PDB entry 4EZ1 | X-ray diffraction, 2.49 A resolution | chains A and B of the 10 polymer chains in the assembly

# Chain A (and B)
Name: Soluble acetylcholine receptor
Source organism: Aplysia californica
Notes: chain B of this document is another copy of the same molecule, construct and numbering; everything in this record applies to it too
UniProt: Q8WSF8 (Q8WSF8_APLCA); residues 1-219 here correspond to UniProt positions 18-236 (UniProt number = residue number + 17)
Amino-acid sequence (230 residues; numbered -8 to 221; the number before each row is that of its first residue; numbers below 1 keep their minus sign (Asp-8 is residue -8)):
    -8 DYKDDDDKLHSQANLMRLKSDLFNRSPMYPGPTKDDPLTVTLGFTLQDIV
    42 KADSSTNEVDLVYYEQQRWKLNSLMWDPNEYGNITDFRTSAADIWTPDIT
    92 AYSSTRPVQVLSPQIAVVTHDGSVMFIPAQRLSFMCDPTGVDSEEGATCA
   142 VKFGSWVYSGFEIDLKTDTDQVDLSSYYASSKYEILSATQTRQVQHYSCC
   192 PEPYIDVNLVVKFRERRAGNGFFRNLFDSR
Not modelled in the structure: -8 to -1, 14-18, 208-221 (chain B: -8 to -1, 15-19, 208-221)
Sequence notes: expression tag (-8 to 0, 220-221)
Disulfide bonds: Cys127-Cys140, Cys190-Cys191

# Interface between chain A and chain B
Pairs across the interface (52):
  Ser2(A) - Thr24(B)
  Ser2(A) - Asp26(B)
  Ser2(A) - Asp27(B)
  Gln3(A) - Tyr20(B)
  Gln3(A) - Asp27(B)  hydrogen bond
  Leu6(A) - Pro21(B)  hydrophobic
  Leu6(A) - Thr24(B)
  Met7(A) - Tyr20(B)
  Met7(A) - Pro21(B)
  Gln38(A) - Tyr93(B)  hydrogen bond (side chain-backbone)
  Gln38(A) - Ser94(B)
  Gln38(A) - Met126(B)
  Asp39(A) - Met126(B)
  Val41(A) - Thr47(B)
  Val41(A) - Glu49(B)
  Lys42(A) - Thr47(B)
  Val53(A) - Ser95(B)
  Val53(A) - Thr96(B)
  Val53(A) - Met126(B)  hydrophobic
  Tyr55(A) - Tyr93(B)  hydrogen bond (side chain-backbone)
  Tyr55(A) - Trp147(B)  hydrophobic
  Asn74(A) - Lys25(B)  hydrogen bond (backbone-side chain)
  Arg79(A) - Val148(B)  hydrogen bond (side chain-backbone)
  Arg79(A) - Tyr149(B)
  Arg79(A) - Glu153(B)  salt bridge
  Gln100(A) - Arg97(B)  hydrogen bond
  Gln100(A) - Pro98(B)
  Val101(A) - Pro98(B)
  Leu102(A) - Thr91(B)
  Leu102(A) - Ser95(B)
  Leu102(A) - Arg97(B)
  Leu102(A) - Pro98(B)
  Ser103(A) - Trp147(B)
  Pro104(A) - Thr91(B)
  Pro104(A) - Trp147(B)
  Ile106(A) - Val148(B)
  Ile118(A) - Trp147(B)  hydrogen bond (backbone-side chain)
  Ala120(A) - Trp147(B)  hydrophobic
  Arg122(A) - Glu49(B)  salt bridge
  Arg122(A) - Thr96(B)  hydrogen bond (side chain-backbone)
  Arg122(A) - Arg97(B)
  Tyr169(A) - Met126(B)
  Tyr169(A) - Cys127(B)
  Tyr169(A) - Asp128(B)  hydrogen bond (side chain-backbone)
  Ser171(A) - Asn48(B)  hydrogen bond (backbone-side chain)
  Ser171(A) - Asp128(B)
  Ser172(A) - Asn48(B)
  Lys173(A) - Ser45(B)  hydrogen bond (side chain-backbone)
  Lys173(A) - Ser46(B)
  Lys173(A) - Asn48(B)
  Arg207(A) - Asn48(B)
  Arg207(A) - Asp128(B)  salt bridge
Also at the interface, not in a pair above, chain A (27 interface residues in all): Gly73
Also at the interface, not in a pair above, chain B (26 interface residues in all): Asp89

# Summary
27 residues of chain A face 26 of chain B across their interface; the contacts include 11 hydrogen bonds and 3
salt bridges. Polar contacts include Arg79(A)-Glu153(B), Arg122(A)-Glu49(B) and Arg207(A)-Asp128(B).
Chain A and chain B are both Soluble acetylcholine receptor (Aplysia californica); the structure, Crystal
structure of acetylcholine binding protein (AChBP) from Aplysia Californica in complex with alpha-conotoxin
BuIA, was determined by X-ray diffraction.
